PDB entry 2ZT9 | X-ray diffraction, 3.00 A resolution | chains C and E of the 8 polymer chains in the assembly

[Chain C]
Protein: Apocytochrome f
Organism: Nostoc sp. PCC 7120
Reference sequence: Q93SW9 (CYF_ANASP); residues 1-289 here correspond to UniProt positions 45-333 (UniProt number = residue number + 44)
Sequence (289 residues; row label = number of the first residue in the row):
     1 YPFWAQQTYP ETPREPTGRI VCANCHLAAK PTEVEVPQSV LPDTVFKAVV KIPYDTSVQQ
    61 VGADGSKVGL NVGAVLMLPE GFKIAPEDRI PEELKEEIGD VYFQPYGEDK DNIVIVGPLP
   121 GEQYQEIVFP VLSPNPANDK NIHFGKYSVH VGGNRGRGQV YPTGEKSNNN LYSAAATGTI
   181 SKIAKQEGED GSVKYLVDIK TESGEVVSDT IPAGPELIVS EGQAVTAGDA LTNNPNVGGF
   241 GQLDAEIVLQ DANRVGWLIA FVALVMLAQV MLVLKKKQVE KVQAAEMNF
Ion coordination: heme Fe: Tyr-1, His-26
Residues lining bound ligands:
  - heme (HEM): Tyr-1, Pro-2, Trp-4, Ala-5, Thr-8, Tyr-9, Val-21, Cys-22, Cys-25, His-26, Gln-60, Gly-69, Leu-70, Asn-71, Val-72, Gly-73, Ala-74, Val-75, Pro-118, Asn-154, Gly-156, Arg-157, Gly-158, Gln-159, Val-160, Tyr-161, Pro-162
  - dioleoyl-phosphatidylcholine (OPC; (7R,17E)-4-hydroxy-N,N,N,7-tetramethyl-7-[(8E)-octadec-8-enoyloxy]-10-oxo-3,5,9-trioxa-4-phosphaheptacos-17-en-1-aminium 4-oxide): Pro-37, Gln-38, Ser-39
UniProt features mapped onto this chain:
  - binding site (heme): Tyr-1, Cys-22, Cys-25, His-26

[Chain E]
Protein: Cytochrome b6-f complex subunit 6
Organism: Nostoc sp. PCC 7120
Reference sequence: Q8YVQ2 (PETL_ANASP); residues 1-31 here = UniProt positions 1-31
Sequence (31 residues; row label = number of the first residue in the row):
     1 MLAIVAYIGF LALFTGIAAG LLFGLRSAKI L
Residues lining bound ligands: dioleoyl-phosphatidylcholine (OPC; (7R,17E)-4-hydroxy-N,N,N,7-tetramethyl-7-[(8E)-octadec-8-enoyloxy]-10-oxo-3,5,9-trioxa-4-phosphaheptacos-17-en-1-aminium 4-oxide): Ala-3, Ile-4, Tyr-7, Ile-8

[Interface between chain C and chain E]
Pairs across the interface - 10 pairs, chain C then chain E:
  Ala-263(C) / Phe-14(E)
  Met-266(C) / Phe-10(E)  hydrophobic
  Met-266(C) / Phe-14(E)  hydrophobic
  Leu-267(C) / Phe-14(E)
  Val-270(C) / Ala-18(E)  hydrophobic
  Leu-274(C) / Leu-21(E)  hydrophobic
  Leu-274(C) / Leu-31(E)
  Gln-278(C) / Ile-30(E)  hydrogen bond (side chain-backbone)
  Gln-278(C) / Leu-31(E)
  Lys-281(C) / Leu-31(E)
Also at the interface, not in a pair above, chain C (8 interface residues in all): Ile-259
Also at the interface, not in a pair above, chain E (9 interface residues in all): Leu-22, Leu-25, Arg-26

[In short]
The interface between chain C and chain E involves 8 residues on one side and 9 on the other, with 1 hydrogen
bond. The hydrogen-bonded pair is Gln-278(C)/Ile-30(E). Dioleoyl-phosphatidylcholine is bound between chain C
and chain E. Chain C binds heme.
Here chain C is Apocytochrome f and chain E is Cytochrome b6-f complex subunit 6, both from Nostoc sp. PCC
7120. Entry 2ZT9 (Crystal Structure of the Cytochrome b6f Complex from Nostoc sp. PCC 7120) was determined by
X-ray diffraction.
